PDB entry 1IJ5 | X-ray diffraction, 3.00 A resolution | chain A

[Chain A]
Molecule: Plasmodial specific LAV1-2 protein
Organism: Physarum polycephalum
UniProt: P14725 (LAV1_PHYPO); numbering as in UniProt (aligned over 33-355)
Chain sequence (323 residues; each row starts with the number of its first residue):
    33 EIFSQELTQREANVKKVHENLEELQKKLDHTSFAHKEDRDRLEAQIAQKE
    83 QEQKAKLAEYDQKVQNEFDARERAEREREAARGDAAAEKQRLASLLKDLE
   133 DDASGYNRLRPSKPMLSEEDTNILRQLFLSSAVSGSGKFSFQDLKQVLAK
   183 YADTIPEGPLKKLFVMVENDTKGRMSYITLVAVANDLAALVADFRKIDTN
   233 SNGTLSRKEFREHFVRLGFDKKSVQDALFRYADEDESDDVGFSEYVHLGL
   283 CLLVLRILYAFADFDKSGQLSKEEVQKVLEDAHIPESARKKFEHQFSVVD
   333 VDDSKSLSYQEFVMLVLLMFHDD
Unresolved in the structure: 68-71, 133-144, 354-355
Swiss-Prot annotation at these positions:
  - binding site (Ca(2+)): Asp230, Asn232, Asn234, Thr236, Glu241, Asp265, Asp267, Ser269, Asp271, Glu276, Asp295, Asp297, Ser299, Gln301, Glu306, Asp332, Asp334, Ser336, Ser338, Glu343

[Overview]
Curated annotation (UniProt) lists 20 Ca2+-binding residues.
Chain A is Plasmodial specific LAV1-2 protein (Physarum polycephalum); the structure, Metal-free structure of
multidomain ef-hand protein, CBP40, from true slime mold, was determined by X-ray diffraction together with
1IJ6 from the same study.
